Entry 8FOI (electron microscopy, 2.50 A resolution); this record covers chains A and E of the 9 polymer chains in the assembly.

# Chain A
Name: Gamma-aminobutyric acid receptor subunit alpha-1
From: Mus musculus
Reference sequence: P62812 (GBRA1_MOUSE); residues -26 to 428 here correspond to UniProt positions 1-455 (UniProt number = residue number + 27)
Amino-acid sequence (455 residues; each row starts with the number of its first residue; numbers below 1 keep their minus sign (Met-26 is residue -26)):
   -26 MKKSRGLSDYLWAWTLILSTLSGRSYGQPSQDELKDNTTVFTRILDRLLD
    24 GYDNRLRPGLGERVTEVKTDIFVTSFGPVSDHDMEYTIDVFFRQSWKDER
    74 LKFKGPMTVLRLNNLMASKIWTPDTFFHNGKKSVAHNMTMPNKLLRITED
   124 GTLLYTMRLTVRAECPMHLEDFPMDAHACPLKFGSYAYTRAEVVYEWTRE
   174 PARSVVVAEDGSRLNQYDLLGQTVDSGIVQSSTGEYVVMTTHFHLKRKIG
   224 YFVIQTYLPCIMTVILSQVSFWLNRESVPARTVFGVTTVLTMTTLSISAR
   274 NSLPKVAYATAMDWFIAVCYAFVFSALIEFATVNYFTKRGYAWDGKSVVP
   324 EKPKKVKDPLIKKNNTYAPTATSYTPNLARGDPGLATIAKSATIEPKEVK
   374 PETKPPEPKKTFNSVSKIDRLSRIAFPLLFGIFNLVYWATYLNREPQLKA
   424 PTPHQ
Not modelled in the structure: -26 to 8, 319-382, 419-428
Disulfide bonds: Cys138-Cys152
Covalently attached groups: glycan linked to Asn110
Residues lining bound ligands:
  - gamma-amino-butanoic acid (ABU): Phe64, Arg66, Leu117, Thr129
  - PIO ([(2R)-2-octanoyloxy-3-[oxidanyl-[(1R,2R,3S,4R,5R,6S)-2,3,6-tris(oxidanyl)-4,5-diphosphonooxy-cyclohexyl]oxy-phosphoryl]oxy-propyl] octanoate): Arg248, Ser298, Ile301, Glu302, Thr305, Phe309, Lys311, Arg312, Phe385, Asn386, Ser387, Ser389, Lys390, Ile391, Leu394, Ser395
  - allopregnanolone (Y4B): Ile238, Gln241, Val242, Trp245, Pro400
Swiss-Prot annotation at these positions:
  - binding site (4-aminobutanoate): Arg66, Thr129
  - glycosylation (N-linked (GlcNAc...) asparagine): Asn10, Asn110
What the authors report for this chain:
  - binding site for allopregnanolone: Ile238, Gln241, Val242, Trp245, Pro400
  - specificity-determining residues: Ser204 (proposed by the authors, not directly observed)

# Chain E
Name: Gamma-aminobutyric acid receptor subunit beta-2
From: Mus musculus
Reference sequence: P63137 (GBRB2_MOUSE); residues -23 to 488 here correspond to UniProt positions 1-512 (UniProt number = residue number + 24)
Amino-acid sequence (512 residues; each row starts with the number of its first residue; numbers below 1 keep their minus sign (Met-23 is residue -23)):
   -23 MWRVRKRGYFGIWSFPLIIAAVCAQSVNDPSNMSLVKETVDRLLKGYDIR
    27 LRPDFGGPPVAVGMNIDIASIDMVSEVNMDYTLTMYFQQAWRDKRLSYNV
    77 IPLNLTLDNRVADQLWVPDTYFLNDKKSFVHGVTVKNRMIRLHPDGTVLY
   127 GLRITTTAACMMDLRRYPLDEQNCTLEIESYGYTTDDIEFYWRGDDNAVT
   177 GVTKIELPQFSIVDYKLITKKVVFSTGSYPRLSLSFKLKRNIGYFILQTY
   227 MPSILITILSWVSFWINYDASAARVALGITTVLTMTTINTHLRETLPKIP
   277 YVKAIDMYLMGCFVFVFMALLEYALVNYIFFGRGPQRQKKAAEKAANANN
   327 EKMRLDVNKMFYKDIKQNGTQYRSLWDPTGDLSPTRRTTNYDFSLYTMDP
   377 HENILLSTLEIKNEMATSEAVMGLGDPRSTMLAYDASSIQYRKAGLPRHS
   427 FGRNALERHVAQKKSRLRRRASQLKITIPDLTDVNAIDRWSRIFFPVVFS
   477 FFNIVYWLYYVN
Not modelled in the structure: -23 to 5, 309-458
Disulfide bonds: Cys136-Cys150
Covalently attached groups: N-acetylglucosamine (NAG) linked to Asn80, Asn149
Residues lining bound ligands:
  - gamma-amino-butanoic acid (ABU): Tyr97, Glu155, Ser156, Tyr157, Phe200, Thr202, Tyr205
  - allopregnanolone (Y4B): Leu297, Ala300, Leu301, Tyr304, Ile305
Swiss-Prot annotation at these positions:
  - binding site (histamine): Tyr97, Ser156, Tyr157, Thr202
  - binding site (4-aminobutanoate): Tyr157, Thr202
  - modified residue: Tyr417 (Phosphotyrosine)
  - glycosylation (N-linked (GlcNAc...) asparagine): Asn8, Asn80, Asn149
What the authors report for this chain:
  - binding site for allopregnanolone: Leu297, Leu301, Tyr304

# Chain A / chain E interface
Pairs across the interface - 94 pairs, chain A then chain E:
  Thr11(A) - Phe31(E)
  Phe14(A) - Phe31(E)  hydrophobic
  Thr15(A) - Asp24(E)  hydrogen bond
  Thr15(A) - Leu27(E)
  Leu18(A) - Arg26(E)
  Leu18(A) - Leu27(E)  hydrophobic
  Asp19(A) - Arg26(E)  salt bridge
  Leu22(A) - Arg26(E)
  Phe45(A) - Phe200(E)  hydrophobic
  Phe64(A) - Tyr97(E)
  Phe64(A) - Leu99(E)  hydrophobic
  Phe64(A) - Tyr157(E)
  Phe64(A) - Phe200(E)  hydrophobic
  Arg66(A) - Ser201(E)  hydrogen bond
  Arg66(A) - Thr202(E)
  Met80(A) - Gly32(E)
  Arg84(A) - Phe31(E)
  Arg84(A) - Gly158(E)
  Arg84(A) - Tyr159(E)
  Arg84(A) - Thr160(E)
  Arg84(A) - Asp163(E)  salt bridge
  Asn86(A) - Ile25(E)
  Asn86(A) - Arg26(E)
  Asn86(A) - Tyr159(E)
  Leu88(A) - Ile25(E)  hydrophobic
  Met89(A) - Arg26(E)
  His109(A) - Asp101(E)
  His109(A) - Lys102(E)
  Met111(A) - Thr96(E)
  Met111(A) - Tyr97(E)
  Met111(A) - Ser104(E)
  Met111(A) - Val106(E)  hydrophobic
  Met111(A) - Ile130(E)  hydrophobic
  Thr112(A) - Thr96(E)  hydrogen bond (backbone-backbone)
  Thr112(A) - Leu128(E)
  Met113(A) - Val93(E)  hydrophobic
  Met113(A) - Pro94(E)
  Met113(A) - Thr96(E)
  Asn115(A) - Tyr97(E)
  Asn115(A) - Tyr157(E)
  Lys116(A) - Tyr157(E)
  Leu117(A) - Tyr157(E)
  Leu117(A) - Gly158(E)
  Leu117(A) - Tyr205(E)
  Arg119(A) - Gly158(E)  hydrogen bond (side chain-backbone)
  Arg119(A) - Thr160(E)
  Arg119(A) - Thr202(E)  hydrogen bond (side chain-backbone)
  Arg119(A) - Tyr205(E)  hydrogen bond
  Leu127(A) - Thr202(E)
  Thr129(A) - Tyr157(E)  hydrogen bond
  Met130(A) - Tyr157(E)  hydrogen bond (backbone-side chain)
  Arg131(A) - Tyr97(E)
  Arg131(A) - Phe98(E)  hydrogen bond (side chain-backbone)
  Arg131(A) - Leu99(E)
  Arg131(A) - Asp101(E)  salt bridge
  Arg131(A) - Tyr157(E)  hydrogen bond (backbone-side chain)
  Arg186(A) - Asn100(E)
  Arg186(A) - Lys102(E)
  Arg186(A) - Ala135(E)
  Arg186(A) - Met137(E)
  Asn188(A) - Met55(E)
  Asn188(A) - Met137(E)
  Asn188(A) - Lys274(E)
  Asn188(A) - Ile275(E)
  Asn188(A) - Pro276(E)
  Gln189(A) - Lys274(E)
  Lys221(A) - Pro276(E)
  Tyr224(A) - Arg269(E)
  Tyr224(A) - Lys274(E)
  Tyr224(A) - Ile275(E)
  Tyr224(A) - Pro276(E)
  Ile227(A) - Arg269(E)
  Ile227(A) - Met286(E)  hydrophobic
  Gln228(A) - Thr266(E)
  Gln228(A) - Arg269(E)  hydrogen bond
  Gln228(A) - Glu270(E)
  Ile238(A) - Phe293(E)  hydrophobic
  Leu239(A) - Leu296(E)  hydrophobic
  Val242(A) - Ala300(E)  hydrophobic
  Leu246(A) - Asn303(E)
  Asn247(A) - Asn303(E)  hydrogen bond (backbone-side chain)
  Asn247(A) - Phe307(E)
  Ser250(A) - Ser247(E)  hydrogen bond
  Ala253(A) - Ser247(E)
  Ala253(A) - Ala248(E)
  Ala253(A) - Val251(E)
  Phe257(A) - Val251(E)  hydrophobic
  Phe257(A) - Ile255(E)  hydrophobic
  Thr260(A) - Ile255(E)
  Thr260(A) - Leu259(E)
  Thr264(A) - Leu259(E)
  Ser275(A) - Lys274(E)
  Trp316(A) - Phe307(E)
  Arg396(A) - Tyr304(E)
Also at the interface, not in a pair above, chain A (59 interface residues in all): Thr47, Leu83, Leu85, Ser185, Leu187, Gly223, Met235, Trp245, Pro252, Val256, Ser271, Ala315, Gly318
Also at the interface, not in a pair above, chain E (61 interface residues in all): Phe63, Asp95, Phe105, Tyr126, Val258, Asn265, Pro273, Val278, Phe289, Leu297, Tyr299, Phe306

# Summary
Chain A and chain E form an interface of 59 and 61 residues respectively, with 13 hydrogen bonds and 3 salt
bridges. Polar contacts include Asp19(A)-Arg26(E), Arg84(A)-Asp163(E) and Arg131(A)-Asp101(E). The paper
reports a binding site for allopregnanolone at Ile238(A), Gln241(A) and Leu297(E) among others; the
specificity determinant Ser204(A).
Chain A is Gamma-aminobutyric acid receptor subunit alpha-1 and chain E is Gamma-aminobutyric acid receptor
subunit beta-2, both from Mus musculus; the structure, Native GABA-A receptor from the mouse brain,
alpha1-beta2-gamma2 subtype, in complex with GABA and allopregnanolone, was determined by electron microscopy,
deposited together with 8G4N, 8G4O, 8G4X, 8G5F, 8G5G and 8G5H.
